PDB entry 5L6B | X-ray diffraction, 2.60 A resolution | chains M and b of the 28 polymer chains in the assembly

Chain M:
Protein: Proteasome subunit beta type-7
From: Saccharomyces cerevisiae (strain ATCC 204508 / S288c)
Notes: EC 3.4.25.1
Reference sequence: P30657 (PSB7_YEAST); residues -12 to 233 here correspond to UniProt positions 21-266 (UniProt number = residue number + 33)
Chain sequence (246 residues; row label = number of the first residue in the row; numbers below 1 keep their minus sign (Thr-12 is residue -12)):
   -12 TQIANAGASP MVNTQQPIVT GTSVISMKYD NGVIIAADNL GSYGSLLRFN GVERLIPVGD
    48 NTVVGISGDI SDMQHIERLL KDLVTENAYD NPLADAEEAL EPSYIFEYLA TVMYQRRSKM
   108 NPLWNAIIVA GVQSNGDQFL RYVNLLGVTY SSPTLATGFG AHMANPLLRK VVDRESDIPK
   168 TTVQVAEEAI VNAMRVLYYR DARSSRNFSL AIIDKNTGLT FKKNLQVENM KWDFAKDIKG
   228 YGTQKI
Unresolved in the structure: -12 to 0

Chain b:
Protein: Proteasome subunit beta type-1
From: Saccharomyces cerevisiae (strain ATCC 204508 / S288c)
Notes: EC 3.4.25.1
Reference sequence: P38624 (PSB1_YEAST); residues 1-196 here correspond to UniProt positions 20-215 (UniProt number = residue number + 19)
Chain sequence (196 residues; numbered 1 to 196; the number before each row is that of its first residue):
     1 TSIMAVTFKD GVILGADSRT TTGAYIANRV TDKLTRVHDK IWCCRSGSAA DTQAIADIVQ
    61 YHLELYTSQY GTPSTETAAS VFKELCYENK DNLTAGIIVA GYDDKNKGEV YTIPLGGSVH
   121 KLPYAIAGSG STFIYGYCDK NFRENMSKEE TVDFIKHSLS QAIKWDGSSG GVIRMVVLTA
   181 AGVERLIFYP DEYEQL
UniProt features mapped onto this chain:
  - active site: Thr1 (Nucleophile)
Glycans and other covalent adducts: compound 04C linked to Thr1
Residues lining bound ligands: 04C (1,2,4-trideoxy-4-methyl-2-{[N-(morpholin-4-ylacetyl)-L-alanyl-O-methyl-L-tyrosyl]amino}-1-phenyl-D-xylitol): Arg19, Thr20, Thr21, Thr22, Thr31, Lys33, Arg45, Ser46, Gly47, Ser48, Ala49, Thr94, Ser129, Ser168

How chain M and chain b interact:
Residue-residue contacts (62):
  Ser32(M) with Trp165(b); Asp166(b); Gly167(b), hydrogen bond (backbone-backbone)
  Leu33(M) with Phe133(b), hydrophobic; Trp165(b)
  Leu34(M) with Lys164(b); Trp165(b), hydrogen bond (backbone-backbone); Gly167(b)
  Arg35(M) with Trp165(b)
  Phe146(M) with Ala24(b), hydrophobic; Tyr25(b)
  Tyr185(M) with Glu194(b), hydrogen bond
  Tyr186(M) with Ile26(b); Arg29(b)
  Arg187(M) with Ala24(b); Tyr25(b); Ile26(b), hydrogen bond (backbone-backbone); Ala27(b), hydrogen bond (side chain-backbone); Asn28(b); Arg29(b)
  Asp188(M) with Ala24(b); Ile26(b)
  Ala189(M) with Arg19(b); Ala24(b), hydrogen bond (backbone-backbone); Ile26(b); Gly167(b)
  Arg190(M) with Ala24(b); Gly167(b)
  Arg193(M) with Asp191(b), salt bridge; Glu194(b), salt bridge
  Lys218(M) with Arg29(b), hydrogen bond (backbone-side chain)
  Trp219(M) with Arg29(b); Gly171(b); Val172(b), hydrophobic; Tyr189(b); Pro190(b)
  Asp220(M) with Tyr189(b), hydrogen bond
  Phe221(M) with Arg29(b); Val30(b), hydrophobic
  Ala222(M) with Val30(b), hydrophobic; Arg174(b), hydrogen bond (backbone-side chain); Ile187(b), hydrophobic
  Lys223(M) with Ile187(b); Tyr189(b)
  Ile225(M) with Val30(b), hydrophobic; Arg174(b)
  Lys226(M) with Asp32(b)
  Gly227(M) with Asp32(b), hydrogen bond (backbone-side chain)
  Tyr228(M) with Thr35(b); Arg45(b); Gln53(b), hydrogen bond (side chain-backbone); Ala56(b); Asp57(b), hydrogen bond
  Gln231(M) with Asp32(b); Leu34(b); Thr35(b); Arg36(b), hydrogen bond (side chain-backbone); Trp42(b); Arg185(b)
  Ile233(M) with Arg36(b); Trp42(b); Arg185(b), hydrogen bond (backbone-side chain)
Interface residues without a listed pair, chain M (26 interface residues in all): Asn37, Met150
Interface residues without a listed pair, chain b (35 interface residues in all): Thr21, Gly23, Ile163, Ser168

Summary:
26 residues of chain M and 35 residues of chain b are in contact, with 14 hydrogen bonds and 2 salt bridges.
Polar contacts include Arg193(M)-Asp191(b), Arg193(M)-Glu194(b) and Tyr185(M)-Glu194(b). Covalently linked
compound 04C: at Thr1(b). From UniProt: active-site residue Thr1(b) on chain b.
Chain M is Proteasome subunit beta type-7 and chain b is Proteasome subunit beta type-1, both from
Saccharomyces cerevisiae (strain ATCC 204508 / S288c); the structure, Yeast 20S proteasome with mouse beta5i
(1-138) and mouse beta6 (97-111; 118-133) in complex with ONX ..., was determined by X-ray diffraction
together with 5L52, 5L54, 5L55, 5L5A, 5L5B, 5L5D and 30 further entries from the same study.
